PDB entry 7DEU | X-ray diffraction, 2.10 A resolution | chains A and B

Chain A:
Molecule: Spike protein S1
From: Severe acute respiratory syndrome coronavirus 2
Notes: fragment: rbd
UniProt: P0DTC2 (SPIKE_SARS2); residues 334-530 here = UniProt positions 334-530
Chain sequence (206 residues; each row starts with the number of its first residue):
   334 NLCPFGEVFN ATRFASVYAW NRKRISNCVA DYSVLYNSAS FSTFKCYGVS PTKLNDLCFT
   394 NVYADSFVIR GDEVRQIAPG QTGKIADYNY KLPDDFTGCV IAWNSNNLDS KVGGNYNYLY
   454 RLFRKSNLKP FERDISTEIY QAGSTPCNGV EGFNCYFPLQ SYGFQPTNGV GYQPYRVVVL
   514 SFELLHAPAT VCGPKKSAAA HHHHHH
Disordered / not traced: 528-539
Differences from the reference sequence: expression tag (531-539)
Disulfides: Cys336-Cys361, Cys379-Cys432, Cys391-Cys525, Cys480-Cys488
Glycans and other covalent adducts: N-acetylglucosamine (NAG) linked to Asn343

Chain B:
Molecule: antibody scFv
From: Mus musculus
Notes: antibody fragment or engineered binder
Chain sequence (253 residues; numbered 1 to 253; the number before each row is that of its first residue):
     1 EVQLQQSGPE LVKPGASVKI SCKTSGYTFT EYTMHWVKQS HGKSLEWIGG INPNNGDNTY
    61 NQKLKGKATL TVHKSSSTAY MELRSLTSED SAVYYCARDG YPYYYALDYW GQGTSVTVSS
   121 GGGGSGGGGS GGGGSDIVMT QSQKFMSTSV GDRVSVTCKA SQNVGTNVAW YQQKPGQSPK
   181 PLIYSASSRY SGVPDRFTGS GSGTDFTLTI SNVQSEDLAE YFCQQYNNYP WTFGGGTKLE
   241 IKAAAHHHHH HHH
Disordered / not traced: 119-130, 244-253
Disulfides: Cys22-Cys96, Cys158-Cys223

Interface between chain A and chain B:
Pairs across the interface - 29 pairs, chain A then chain B:
  Gln474(A) with Tyr101(B)
  Ala475(A) with Tyr101(B)
  Gly476(A) with Asp99(B); Tyr101(B)
  Ser477(A) with Asp99(B), hydrogen bond; Tyr101(B); Tyr105(B); Ala106(B), hydrogen bond (side chain-backbone); Tyr226(B)
  Thr478(A) with Tyr226(B), hydrogen bond (side chain-backbone); Asn227(B); Tyr229(B), hydrogen bond; Trp231(B), hydrogen bond
  Pro479(A) with Asn167(B); Tyr226(B); Asn227(B)
  Phe486(A) with Thr33(B); Gly50(B); Ile51(B); Asp57(B); Asn58(B); Thr59(B); Tyr229(B)
  Asn487(A) with Thr33(B), hydrogen bond; Asn52(B), hydrogen bond; Asp57(B), hydrogen bond (backbone-side chain)
  Tyr489(A) with Asn52(B); Asn55(B), hydrogen bond; Asp57(B), hydrogen bond
Also at the interface, not in a pair above, chain A (10 interface residues in all): Gly485
Also at the interface, not in a pair above, chain B (18 interface residues in all): Asn228
From the paper, about this interface:
  - epitope / paratope residues, chain A: Ile472(A), Gln474(A), Ala475(A), Gly476(A), Ser477(A), Phe486(A), Asn487(A), Tyr489(A)
  - epitope / paratope residues, chain B: Thr33(B), Asn52(B), Asn55(B), Asp57(B), Thr59(B), Asp99(B), Tyr101(B), Tyr105(B)

Summary:
10 residues of chain A and 18 residues of chain B are in contact; the contacts include 10 hydrogen bonds.
Polar contacts include Ser477(A)-Asp99(B), Ser477(A)-Ala106(B) and Thr478(A)-Tyr226(B). N-acetylglucosamine is
covalently linked to Asn343(A). The paper reports epitope/paratope residues Ile472(A), Gln474(A) and Thr33(B)
among others.
Here chain A is Spike protein S1 (Severe acute respiratory syndrome coronavirus 2) and chain B is antibody
scFv (Mus musculus). Entry 7DEU (Crystal structure of SARS-CoV-2 RBD in complex with a neutralizing antibody
scFv) was determined by X-ray diffraction together with 7DET from the same study.
